PDB entry 4N5J | X-ray diffraction, 2.70 A resolution | chains A and B

[Chain A]
Molecule: Hemagglutinin HA1
From: Influenza A virus
Reference sequence: R4NN21 (R4NN21_9INFA); the construct lacks a stretch of the UniProt sequence and is renumbered around it, so the offset changes along the chain: 11-141 = UniProt 19-149; 143-158 = UniProt 150-165; 159-263 = UniProt 168-272; 265-276 = UniProt 273-284; 1 more segments
Sequence (321 residues; numbered 11 to 330 plus 3 insertion-coded residues; 2 numbers in that range are skipped by the numbering (no residue carries them; nothing is unmodelled there); the number before each row is that of its first residue; a row labelled like 158A-158B holds insertion residues (158A, then the next letters in order)):
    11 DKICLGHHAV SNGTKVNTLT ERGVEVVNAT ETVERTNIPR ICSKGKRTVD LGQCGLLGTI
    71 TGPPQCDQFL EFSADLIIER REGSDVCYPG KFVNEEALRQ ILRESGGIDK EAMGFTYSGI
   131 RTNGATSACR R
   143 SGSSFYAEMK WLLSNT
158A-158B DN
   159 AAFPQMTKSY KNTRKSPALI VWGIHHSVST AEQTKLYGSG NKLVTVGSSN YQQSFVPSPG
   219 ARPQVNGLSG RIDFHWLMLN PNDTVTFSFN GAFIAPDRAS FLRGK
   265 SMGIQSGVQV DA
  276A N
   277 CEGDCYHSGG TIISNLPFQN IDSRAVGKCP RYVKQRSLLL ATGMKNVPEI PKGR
Unresolved in the structure: 328-330
Cystine bridges: Cys52-Cys277, Cys64-Cys76, Cys97-Cys139, Cys281-Cys305
Covalently attached groups: N-acetylglucosamine (NAG) linked to Asn38, Asn240
Reported in the primary citation:
  - mutagenesis - L226I, L226Q: increased binding to alpha2-3 SLNLN
  - mutagenesis - L226I, L226Q: abolished binding to alpha2-6 SLNLN

[Chain B]
Molecule: Hemagglutinin HA2
From: Influenza A virus
Reference sequence: R4NN21 (R4NN21_9INFA); residues 1-176 here correspond to UniProt positions 340-515 (UniProt number = residue number + 339)
Sequence (183 residues; row label = number of the first residue in the row):
     1 GLFGAIAGFI ENGWEGLIDG WYGFRHQNAQ GEGTAADYKS TQSAIDQITG KLNRLIEKTN
    61 QQFELIDNEF NEVEKQIGNV INWTRDSITE VWSYNAELLV AMENQHTIDL ADSEMDKLYE
   121 RVKRQLRENA EEDGTGCFEI FHKCDDDCMA SIRNNTYDHS KYREEAMQNR IQIDPVSGRL
   181 VPR
Unresolved in the structure: 1-3, 173-183
Construct notes: expression tag (177-183)
Cystine bridges: Cys144-Cys148
Covalently attached groups: N-acetylglucosamine (NAG) linked to Asn82

[How chain A and chain B interact]
Contacting residue pairs (132):
  Asp11(A) with Gln27(B); Asn28(B); Ala29(B); Ile140(B), hydrogen bond (backbone-backbone); His142(B); Lys143(B); Cys144(B), hydrogen bond (side chain-backbone)
  Lys12(A) with Ile6(B); His26(B); Gln27(B), hydrogen bond (backbone-backbone); Phe138(B); Met149(B)
  Ile13(A) with Phe24(B), hydrophobic; Arg25(B); Cys137(B); Phe138(B), hydrogen bond (backbone-backbone); Ile140(B), hydrophobic
  Cys14(A) with Ile6(B), hydrophobic; Trp14(B); Gly23(B); Phe24(B); Arg25(B), hydrogen bond (backbone-backbone); Gly136(B); Cys137(B), disulfide
  Leu15(A) with Gly8(B); Phe9(B), hydrogen bond (backbone-backbone); Trp14(B); Gly23(B); Phe24(B), hydrophobic; Met115(B), hydrophobic; Leu118(B), hydrophobic; Val122(B), hydrophobic; Gly136(B), hydrogen bond (backbone-backbone); Phe138(B), hydrophobic
  Gly16(A) with Trp14(B); Tyr22(B); Gly23(B), hydrogen bond (backbone-backbone); Met115(B)
  His17(A) with Phe9(B); Asn12(B); Gly13(B); Trp14(B), hydrogen bond (backbone-backbone); Trp21(B); Tyr22(B); Met115(B)
  His18(A) with Trp14(B); Leu17(B); Gly20(B); Trp21(B), hydrogen bond (backbone-backbone)
  Ala19(A) with Gly13(B); Trp14(B), hydrogen bond (backbone-backbone); Glu15(B)
  Val26(A) with Asn104(B)
  Asn27(A) with Ala101(B); Asn104(B), hydrogen bond (backbone-side chain)
  Thr28(A) with Ala101(B); Gln105(B), hydrogen bond; Ile108(B)
  Leu29(A) with Ala101(B); Met102(B), hydrophobic; Gln105(B), hydrogen bond (backbone-side chain)
  Thr30(A) with Gln105(B), hydrogen bond
  Val36(A) with Ile108(B), hydrophobic
  Thr42(A) with Val100(B)
  Glu89(A) with Phe70(B)
  Arg90(A) with Phe70(B)
  Arg91(A) with Phe70(B)
  Glu106(A) with Asn68(B), hydrogen bond; Val73(B)
  Arg109(A) with Asn68(B)
  Gln110(A) with Ile66(B), hydrogen bond (side chain-backbone)
  Arg113(A) with Leu65(B); Asn68(B)
  Lys263(A) with Gln62(B), hydrogen bond
  Met266(A) with Gln62(B); Phe63(B)
  Gly267(A) with Leu65(B)
  Gln269(A) with Asn68(B), hydrogen bond; Glu69(B), hydrogen bond (side chain-backbone); Phe70(B)
  Ser284(A) with Glu69(B), hydrogen bond
  Ser290(A) with Lys58(B), hydrogen bond (backbone-side chain)
  Asn291(A) with Ile56(B); Lys58(B), hydrogen bond
  Pro293(A) with Leu55(B)
  Phe294(A) with Ala96(B), hydrophobic
  Ser299(A) with Arg85(B)
  Arg300(A) with Asp67(B), salt bridge; Glu69(B), salt bridge; Arg85(B)
  Val302(A) with Phe63(B); Glu64(B); Leu65(B), hydrophobic
  Gly303(A) with Gln61(B); Gln62(B); Phe63(B), hydrogen bond (backbone-backbone)
  Lys304(A) with Asn60(B)
  Cys305(A) with Thr59(B)
  Arg307(A) with Trp92(B)
  Tyr308(A) with Thr89(B); Trp92(B)
  Val309(A) with Trp92(B); Ser93(B); Ala96(B), hydrophobic
  Lys310(A) with Glu90(B), salt bridge; Ser93(B), hydrogen bond (backbone-side chain)
  Gln311(A) with Ser93(B), hydrogen bond (side chain-backbone); Glu97(B)
  Leu314(A) with Ala96(B), hydrophobic; Glu97(B)
  Leu315(A) with Val100(B); Asn104(B), hydrogen bond (backbone-side chain)
  Leu316(A) with Leu52(B), hydrophobic; Leu55(B), hydrophobic; Glu103(B); Asn104(B)
  Ala317(A) with Asn104(B), hydrogen bond (backbone-side chain); Thr107(B)
  Thr318(A) with Trp21(B); Ile48(B); Leu52(B)
  Met320(A) with Trp21(B), hydrophobic; Tyr22(B); Ala111(B), hydrophobic
  Val323(A) with Gly13(B), hydrogen bond (backbone-backbone)
  Glu325(A) with Asn12(B); Gly13(B); Trp14(B); Glu15(B), hydrogen bond (side chain-backbone); Arg25(B), salt bridge
  Ile326(A) with Glu11(B); Asn12(B), hydrogen bond (backbone-side chain)
Interface residues without a listed pair, chain A (61 interface residues in all): Val20, Ser21, Val34, Glu114, Ile268, Ser270, Gly319, Lys321, Pro324
Interface residues without a listed pair, chain B (73 interface residues in all): Ala7, Gly16, Asn71, Leu98, Leu99, Tyr119, Asp133, Glu139, Ile152
Disulfides between the chains: Cys14(A)-Cys137(B)

[Overview]
61 residues of chain A face 73 of chain B across their interface; the contacts include 1 disulfide bond, 31
hydrogen bonds and 4 salt bridges. Among the polar pairs are Arg300(A)-Asp67(B), Arg300(A)-Glu69(B) and
Lys310(A)-Glu90(B). The paper reports that L226I and L226Q of chain A increase binding to alpha2-3 SLNLN;
L226I and L226Q of chain A abolish binding to alpha2-6 SLNLN.
Chain A is Hemagglutinin HA1 and chain B is Hemagglutinin HA2, both from Influenza A virus; the structure,
Crystal structure of hemagglutinin from an H7N9 influenza virus, was determined by X-ray diffraction,
deposited together with 4N5K, 4N60, 4N61, 4N62, 4N63 and 4N64.
